8TRH - chains H and Q of the 26 polymer chains in the assembly; structure by electron microscopy, 3.70 A resolution.

Chain H:
Protein: Mediator of RNA polymerase II transcription subunit 8
Source organism: Homo sapiens
Reference sequence: Q96G25 (MED8_HUMAN); numbering as in UniProt (aligned over 1-268)
Sequence (268 residues; each row starts with the number of its first residue):
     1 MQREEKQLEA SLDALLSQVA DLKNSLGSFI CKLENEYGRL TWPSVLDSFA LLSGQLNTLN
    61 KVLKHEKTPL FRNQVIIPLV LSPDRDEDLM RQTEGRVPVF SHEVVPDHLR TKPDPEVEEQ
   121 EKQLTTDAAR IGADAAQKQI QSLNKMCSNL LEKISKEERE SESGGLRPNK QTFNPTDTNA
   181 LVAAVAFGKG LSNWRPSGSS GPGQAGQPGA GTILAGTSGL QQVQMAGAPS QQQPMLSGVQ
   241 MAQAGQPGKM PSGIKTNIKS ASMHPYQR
Disordered / not traced: 1-2, 160-168, 193-268
Curated features (UniProtKB/Swiss-Prot):
  - region: S142 to L151 (Interaction with the Elongin BC complex)
  - modified residue: S82 (Phosphoserine)

Chain Q:
Protein: Mediator of RNA polymerase II transcription subunit 17
Source organism: Homo sapiens
Reference sequence: Q9NVC6 (MED17_HUMAN); numbering as in UniProt (aligned over 1-651)
Sequence (651 residues; row label = number of the first residue in the row):
     1 MSGVRAVRIS IESACEKQVH EVGLDGTETY LPPLSMSQNL ARLAQRIDFS QGSGSEEEEA
    61 AGTEGDAQEW PGAGSSADQD DEEGVVKFQP SLWPWDSVRN NLRSALTEMC VLYDVLSIVR
   121 DKKFMTLDPV SQDALPPKQN PQTLQLISKK KSLAGAAQIL LKGAERLTKS VTENQENKLQ
   181 RDFNSELLRL RQHWKLRKVG DKILGDLSYR SAGSLFPHHG TFEVIKNTDL DLDKKIPEDY
   241 CPLDVQIPSD LEGSAYIKVS IQKQAPDIGD LGTVNLFKRP LPKSKPGSPH WQTKLEAAQN
   301 VLLCKEIFAQ LSREAVQIKS QVPHIVVKNQ IISQPFPSLQ LSISLCHSSN DKKSQKFATE
   361 KQCPEDHLYV LEHNLHLLIR EFHKQTLSSI MMPHPASAPF GHKRMRLSGP QAFDKNEINS
   421 LQSSEGLLEK IIKQAKHIFL RSRAAATIDS LASRIEDPQI QAHWSNINDV YESSVKVLIT
   481 SQGYEQICKS IQLQLNIGVE QIRVVHRDGR VITLSYQEQE LQDFLLSQMS QHQVHAVQQL
   541 AKVMGWQVLS FSNHVGLGPI ESIGNASAIT VASPSGDYAI SVRNGPESGS KIMVQFPRNQ
   601 CKDLPKSDVL QDNKWSHLRG PFKEVQWNKM EGRNFVYKME LLMSALSPCL L
Disordered / not traced: 1-5, 48-91, 173-181, 228-241, 277-286, 353-365

Interface between chain H and chain Q:
Residue-residue contacts (49; chain H residue first):
  L12(H) - V119(Q)  hydrophobic
  L16(H) - L116(Q)
  L16(H) - R120(Q)
  V19(H) - Y113(Q)  hydrophobic
  V19(H) - L116(Q)  hydrophobic
  K23(H) - M109(Q)
  K23(H) - Y113(Q)
  F29(H) - L102(Q)  hydrophobic
  I30(H) - L102(Q)  hydrophobic
  E34(H) - R99(Q)  salt bridge
  Y37(H) - L92(Q)  hydrophobic
  Y37(H) - W95(Q)
  R72(H) - S131(Q)  hydrogen bond
  R72(H) - Q132(Q)  hydrogen bond (side chain-backbone)
  N73(H) - P129(Q)
  N73(H) - V130(Q)
  N73(H) - S131(Q)
  Q74(H) - L127(Q)
  Q74(H) - D128(Q)
  Q74(H) - P129(Q)
  V75(H) - T126(Q)
  V75(H) - D128(Q)  hydrogen bond (backbone-backbone)
  I76(H) - M125(Q)  hydrophobic
  I77(H) - M125(Q)
  I77(H) - T126(Q)  hydrogen bond (backbone-backbone)
  P78(H) - F124(Q)
  P78(H) - M125(Q)  hydrophobic
  L79(H) - F124(Q)  hydrogen bond (backbone-backbone)
  L79(H) - M125(Q)
  D86(H) - F124(Q)
  D88(H) - K123(Q)  salt bridge
  D88(H) - F124(Q)
  L89(H) - F124(Q)  hydrophobic
  Q92(H) - S117(Q)
  Q92(H) - D121(Q)  hydrogen bond
  T93(H) - S117(Q)
  R96(H) - C110(Q)  hydrogen bond (side chain-backbone)
  R96(H) - Y113(Q)  hydrogen bond (side chain-backbone)
  R96(H) - D114(Q)  salt bridge
  R96(H) - S117(Q)
  V97(H) - D114(Q)
  H108(H) - V115(Q)
  H108(H) - I118(Q)
  L124(H) - N140(Q)
  L124(H) - L144(Q)  hydrophobic
  A128(H) - K138(Q)
  A136(H) - K138(Q)
  I140(H) - Q142(Q)
  L143(H) - L146(Q)  hydrophobic
Also at the interface, not in a pair above, chain H (37 interface residues in all): E4, L8, L22, L26, V80, S82, D107, Q139
Also at the interface, not in a pair above, chain Q (36 interface residues in all): P94, R103, L106, V111, K122, D133

Summary:
The interface between chain H and chain Q involves 37 residues on one side and 36 on the other; the contacts
include 8 hydrogen bonds and 3 salt bridges. Polar pairs include E34(H)-R99(Q), D88(H)-K123(Q) and
R96(H)-D114(Q).
Chain H is Mediator of RNA polymerase II transcription subunit 8 and chain Q is Mediator of RNA polymerase II
transcription subunit 17, both from Homo sapiens; the structure, The IDRc bound human core Mediator complex,
was determined by electron microscopy (same publication as 8TQ2, 8TQC and 8TQW).
